PDB entry 3EGU | X-ray diffraction, 2.25 A resolution | chain A

== Chain A ==
Name: Proto-oncogene tyrosine-protein kinase ABL1
From: Homo sapiens
Notes: EC 2.7.10.2; fragment: sh3 domain, residues 60-121
UniProtKB: P00519 (ABL1_HUMAN); residues 60-121 here = UniProt positions 60-121
Amino-acid sequence (63 residues; each row starts with the number of its first residue):
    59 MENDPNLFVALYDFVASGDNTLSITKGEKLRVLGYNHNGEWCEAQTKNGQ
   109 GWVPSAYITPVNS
Not modelled in the structure: 59-62, 120-121
Sequence notes: initiating methionine (59); engineered mutation Ala114 (Asn in P00519)
From the paper describing this entry:
  - mutagenesis - N114A: unchanged stability
  - mutagenesis - N94A, N94Q: decreased stability

== Overview ==
The paper reports that N94A and N94Q reduce stability; N114A leaves stability unchanged.
Chain A is Proto-oncogene tyrosine-protein kinase ABL1 (Homo sapiens); the structure, Crystal structure of the
N114A mutant of ABL-SH3 domain, was determined by X-ray diffraction (same publication as 3EG0, 3EG1, 3EG2 and
3EG3).
